Entry 8CS9 (electron microscopy, 2.74 A resolution); this record covers chains K and Q of the 18 polymer chains in the assembly.

# Chain K
Name: Blood group Rh(CE) polypeptide
Organism: Homo sapiens
Reference sequence: P18577 (RHCE_HUMAN); residues 1-417 here = UniProt positions 1-417
Sequence (417 residues; each row starts with the number of its first residue):
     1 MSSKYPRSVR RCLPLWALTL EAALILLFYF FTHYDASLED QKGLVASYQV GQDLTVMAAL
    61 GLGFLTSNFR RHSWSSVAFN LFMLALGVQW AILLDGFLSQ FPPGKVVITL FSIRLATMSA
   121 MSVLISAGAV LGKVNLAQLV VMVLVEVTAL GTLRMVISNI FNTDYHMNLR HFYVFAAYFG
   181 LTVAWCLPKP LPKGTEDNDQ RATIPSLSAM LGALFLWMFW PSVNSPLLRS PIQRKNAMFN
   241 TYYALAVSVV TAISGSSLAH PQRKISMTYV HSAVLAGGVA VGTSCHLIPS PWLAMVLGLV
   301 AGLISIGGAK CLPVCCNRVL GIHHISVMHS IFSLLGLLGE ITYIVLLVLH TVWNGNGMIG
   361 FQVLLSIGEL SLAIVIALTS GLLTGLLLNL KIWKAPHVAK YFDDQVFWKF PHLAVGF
Unresolved in the structure: 1, 36-40, 101-104, 191-199, 316-324, 351-359
Swiss-Prot annotation at these positions:
  - natural variant: Trp16 (C16W: Found in antigen c/Rh4; this construct carries the variant), Ala36 (A36T: In C(X)/Rh9 antigen), Gln41 (Q41R: Found in antigen C(W)/Rh8), Leu60 (L60I: Found in antigen C/Rh2), Asn68 (N68S: Found in antigen C/Rh2), Pro103 (P103S: Found in antigen C/Rh2), Arg154 (R154T: Found in antigen RhEKH), Pro226 (A226P: Found in antigen E/Rh3; this construct carries the variant), Gln233 (Q233E: Found in antigen RhEFM), Met238 (M238V: Found in antigen RhEFM), Leu245 (L245V: In VS antigen), His329 (H329D; H329R)

# Chain Q
Name: Ammonium transporter Rh type A
Organism: Homo sapiens
Reference sequence: Q02094 (RHAG_HUMAN); residue numbers follow UniProt; this construct covers 1-409
Sequence (409 residues; row label = number of the first residue in the row):
     1 MRFTFPLMAI VLEIAMIVLF GLFVEYETDQ TVLEQLNITK PTDMGIFFEL YPLFQDVHVM
    61 IFVGFGFLMT FLKKYGFSSV GINLLVAALG LQWGTIVQGI LQSQGQKFNI GIKNMINADF
   121 SAATVLISFG AVLGKTSPTQ MLIMTILEIV FFAHNEYLVS EIFKASDIGA SMTIHAFGAY
   181 FGLAVAGILY RSGLRKGHEN EESAYYSDLF AMIGTLFLWM FWPSFNSAIA EPGDKQCRAI
   241 VNTYFSLAAC VLTAFAFSSL VEHRGKLNMV HIQNATLAGG VAVGTCADMA IHPFGSMIIG
   301 SIAGMVSVLG YKFLTPLFTT KLRIHDTCGV HNLHGLPGVV GGLAGIVAVA MGASNTSMAM
   361 QAAALGSSIG TAVVGGLMTG LILKLPLWGQ PSDQNCYDDS VYWKVPKTR
Unresolved in the structure: 27-45

# Interface between chain K and chain Q
Pairs across the interface - 103 pairs, chain K then chain Q:
  Gln49(K) - Pro52(Q)
  Asp53(K) - Gln55(Q)  hydrogen bond
  Arg70(K) - Thr408(Q)
  Arg201(K) - Pro406(Q)
  Ala202(K) - Pro406(Q)
  Ala202(K) - Thr408(Q)
  Ala202(K) - Arg409(Q)
  Thr203(K) - Phe77(Q)
  Thr203(K) - Pro406(Q)
  Thr203(K) - Thr408(Q)  hydrogen bond (backbone-backbone)
  Thr203(K) - Arg409(Q)  hydrogen bond (backbone-backbone)
  Ile204(K) - Tyr206(Q)  hydrophobic
  Ile204(K) - Phe210(Q)
  Ile204(K) - Arg409(Q)  hydrogen bond (backbone-backbone)
  Pro205(K) - Arg409(Q)
  Ser206(K) - Phe77(Q)
  Leu207(K) - Phe67(Q)
  Leu207(K) - Gly76(Q)
  Leu207(K) - Phe77(Q)  hydrophobic
  Leu207(K) - Val80(Q)  hydrophobic
  Leu207(K) - Phe210(Q)  hydrophobic
  Ser208(K) - Phe210(Q)
  Met210(K) - Val80(Q)  hydrophobic
  Met210(K) - Leu84(Q)  hydrophobic
  Leu211(K) - Phe67(Q)  hydrophobic
  Leu214(K) - Phe62(Q)
  Leu214(K) - Phe67(Q)  hydrophobic
  Leu214(K) - Val80(Q)  hydrophobic
  Leu214(K) - Leu84(Q)  hydrophobic
  Phe215(K) - Phe217(Q)  hydrophobic
  Trp217(K) - His58(Q)
  Trp217(K) - Phe62(Q)  hydrophobic
  Met218(K) - His58(Q)
  Met218(K) - Val59(Q)  hydrophobic
  Met218(K) - Phe62(Q)  hydrophobic
  Met218(K) - Val63(Q)  hydrophobic
  Phe219(K) - Gln55(Q)
  Phe219(K) - Val59(Q)  hydrophobic
  Pro231(K) - Phe48(Q)
  Arg234(K) - Phe48(Q)
  Lys235(K) - Phe47(Q)
  Asn236(K) - Tyr26(Q)
  Phe239(K) - Tyr26(Q)
  Phe239(K) - Phe47(Q)  hydrophobic
  Phe239(K) - Ile110(Q)
  Phe239(K) - Gly111(Q)
  Phe239(K) - Met115(Q)  hydrophobic
  Asn240(K) - Tyr26(Q)  hydrogen bond
  Tyr242(K) - Tyr51(Q)  hydrogen bond
  Tyr242(K) - Phe54(Q)
  Tyr242(K) - His58(Q)
  Tyr242(K) - Leu91(Q)
  Tyr242(K) - Met115(Q)  hydrophobic
  Tyr242(K) - Asp119(Q)  hydrogen bond
  Tyr243(K) - Phe20(Q)  hydrophobic
  Tyr243(K) - Thr95(Q)
  Tyr243(K) - Ile110(Q)  hydrophobic
  Ala246(K) - Ala88(Q)
  Ala246(K) - Leu91(Q)  hydrophobic
  Ala246(K) - Gln92(Q)
  Val247(K) - Glu13(Q)
  Val247(K) - Gln92(Q)
  Val249(K) - Leu84(Q)  hydrophobic
  Val249(K) - Ala88(Q)  hydrophobic
  Val250(K) - Glu13(Q)
  Val250(K) - Leu89(Q)
  Ile253(K) - Phe5(Q)
  Ile253(K) - Gly81(Q)
  Ile253(K) - Leu84(Q)  hydrophobic
  Ile253(K) - Leu85(Q)  hydrophobic
  Ser254(K) - Phe5(Q)
  Ser254(K) - Pro6(Q)
  Ser254(K) - Ala9(Q)
  Ser254(K) - Ile10(Q)
  Leu258(K) - Phe3(Q)  hydrophobic
  His260(K) - Lys404(Q)
  Gln262(K) - Lys404(Q)
  Arg263(K) - Arg2(Q)
  Lys264(K) - Ser400(Q)  hydrogen bond (side chain-backbone)
  Lys264(K) - Val401(Q)
  Lys264(K) - Tyr402(Q)
  Lys264(K) - Trp403(Q)
  Lys264(K) - Lys404(Q)
  Ile265(K) - Tyr402(Q)  hydrogen bond (backbone-backbone)
  Ile265(K) - Trp403(Q)
  Ile265(K) - Lys404(Q)  hydrogen bond (backbone-backbone)
  Met267(K) - Phe77(Q)  hydrophobic
  Met267(K) - Val80(Q)  hydrophobic
  Met267(K) - Trp403(Q)  hydrophobic
  Val274(K) - Leu84(Q)  hydrophobic
  Pro289(K) - Tyr26(Q)
  Ser290(K) - Tyr26(Q)
  Pro291(K) - Phe20(Q)  hydrophobic
  Pro291(K) - Val24(Q)  hydrophobic
  Pro291(K) - Tyr26(Q)
  Trp292(K) - Ile17(Q)
  Trp292(K) - Gly21(Q)
  Met295(K) - Met16(Q)  hydrophobic
  Met295(K) - Ile17(Q)  hydrophobic
  Met295(K) - Phe20(Q)  hydrophobic
  Met295(K) - Gln92(Q)
  Val296(K) - Ile17(Q)  hydrophobic
  Leu299(K) - Ile17(Q)  hydrophobic
Also at the interface, not in a pair above, chain K (54 interface residues in all): Pro221, Ser222, Met238, Ser257, Ser266, Val270, Ile288
Also at the interface, not in a pair above, chain Q (54 interface residues in all): Ile14, Thr70, Ile213, Val405

# Summary
Chain K and chain Q each contribute 54 residues to their interface; the contacts include 10 hydrogen bonds.
Among the polar pairs are Asp53(K)-Gln55(Q), Asn240(K)-Tyr26(Q) and Tyr242(K)-Tyr51(Q).
Here chain K is Blood group Rh(CE) polypeptide and chain Q is Ammonium transporter Rh type A, both from Homo
sapiens. Entry 8CS9 (Composite reconstruction of Class 1 of the erythrocyte ankyrin-1 complex) was determined
by electron microscopy (same publication as 7UZ3, 7UZQ, 7UZU, 7V07, 7V0K, 7V0M and 10 further entries).
